PDB entry 8G8H | X-ray diffraction, 1.64 A resolution | chains A and P of the 3 polymer chains in the assembly

[Chain A]
Protein: DNA polymerase eta
From: Homo sapiens
Notes: EC 2.7.7.7
UniProtKB: Q9Y253 (POLH_HUMAN); residues 1-432 here = UniProt positions 1-432
Amino-acid sequence (432 residues; numbered 1 to 432; the number before each row is that of its first residue):
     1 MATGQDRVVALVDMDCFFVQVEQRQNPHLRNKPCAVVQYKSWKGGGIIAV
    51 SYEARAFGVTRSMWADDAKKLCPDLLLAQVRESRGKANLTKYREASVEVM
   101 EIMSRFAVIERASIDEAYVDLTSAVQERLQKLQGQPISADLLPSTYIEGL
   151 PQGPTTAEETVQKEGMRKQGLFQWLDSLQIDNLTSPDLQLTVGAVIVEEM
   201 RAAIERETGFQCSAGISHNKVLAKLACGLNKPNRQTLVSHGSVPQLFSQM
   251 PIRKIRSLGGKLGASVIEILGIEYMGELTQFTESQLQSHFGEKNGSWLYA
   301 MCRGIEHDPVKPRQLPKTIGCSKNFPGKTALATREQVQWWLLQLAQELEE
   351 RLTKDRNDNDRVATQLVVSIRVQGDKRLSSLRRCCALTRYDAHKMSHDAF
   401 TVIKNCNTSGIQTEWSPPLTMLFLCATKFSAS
Disordered / not traced: 1, 155-161
Metal / ion sites: Ca2+: Asp-13, Met-14, Asp-115 (together with Inosine-5'-triphosphate)
Small-molecule neighbours: Inosine-5'-triphosphate (CZU; [[(2R,3S,4R,5R)-3,4-bis(oxidanyl)-5-(6-oxidanylidene-1H-purin-9-yl)oxolan-2-yl]methoxy-oxidanyl-phosphoryl] phosphono hydrogen phosphate): Asp-13, Met-14, Asp-15, Cys-16, Phe-17, Phe-18, Ile-48, Ala-49, Tyr-52, Arg-55, Arg-61, Ile-114, Asp-115, Glu-116, Lys-231
Swiss-Prot annotation at these positions:
  - binding site (Mg(2+)): Asp-13, Met-14, Asp-115, Glu-116
  - binding site (Mn(2+)): Asp-13, Met-14, Asp-115, Glu-116
  - binding site (a 2'-deoxyribonucleoside 5'-triphosphate): Arg-61
  - natural variant: Val-37 (deletion: In XPV), Leu-75 (deletion: In XPV), Arg-93 (R93P: In XPV), Arg-111 (R111H: In XPV), Thr-122 (T122P: In XPV), Gly-153 (G153D: In a breast cancer sample), Thr-191 (T191P: In XPV), Gly-263 (G263V: In XPV), Val-266 (V266D: In XPV), Gly-295 (G295R: In XPV), Arg-361 (R361S: In XPV)
  - mutagenesis: Tyr-52 (Y52A/F: Reduces DNA polymerase activity; Y52E: Reduces DNA polymerase activity. Increases fidelity of replication and reduces translesion bypass), Arg-61 (R61A: Reduces enzymatic activity by two-thirds), Ser-62 (S62G: Increased DNA polymerase activity and translesion bypass compared to wild-type), Ala-68 (A68S/V: Severe reduction in thymine dimer translesion bypass), Asn-324 to Pro-326 (Reduces binding to chromatin and to monoubiquitinated PCNA. Abolishes binding to monoubiquitinated PCNA; when associated with 705-E--H-713 Del)

[Chain P]
Molecule: 8-nt DNA strand
Sequence (8 nucleotides; numbered 1 to 8; the number before each row is that of its first residue):
     1 AGTGTGAG

[Interface between chain A and chain P]
Pairs across the interface (22; chain A residue first):
  Ser-113(A) with DG8(P), hydrogen bond to the phosphate
  Asp-115(A) with DG8(P), phosphate contact
  Glu-116(A) with DG8(P), phosphate contact
  Lys-224(A) with DG8(P), salt bridge to the phosphate
  Ile-255(A) with DA7(P), phosphate contact
  Arg-256(A) with DA7(P), phosphate contact
  Ser-257(A) with DG6(P), phosphate contact; DA7(P), hydrogen bond to the phosphate
  Leu-258(A) with DA7(P), hydrogen bond to the phosphate
  Gly-259(A) with DA7(P), hydrogen bond to the phosphate
  Gly-260(A) with DG6(P), phosphate contact; DA7(P), phosphate contact
  Lys-261(A) with DT5(P), salt bridge to the phosphate; DG6(P), hydrogen bond to the phosphate
  Leu-262(A) with DG6(P), hydrogen bond to the phosphate
  Arg-377(A) with DG4(P), salt bridge to the phosphate
  Leu-378(A) with DT5(P), base contact
  Leu-381(A) with DT3(P), phosphate contact
  Arg-382(A) with DG2(P), phosphate contact; DT3(P), hydrogen bond to the phosphate
  Arg-383(A) with DG2(P), phosphate contact
  Cys-384(A) with DG2(P), hydrogen bond to the phosphate
Other interface residues (no listed pair), chain A (20 interface residues in all): Ser-379, Ser-380
Other interface residues (no listed pair), chain P (8 interface residues in all): DA1

[Summary]
20 residues of chain A and 8 residues of chain P are in contact; the contacts include 8 hydrogen bonds and 3
salt bridges. Polar contacts include Ser-113(A)/DG8(P), Ser-257(A)/DA7(P) and Leu-258(A)/DA7(P). Bound to
chain A: Inosine-5'-triphosphate.
Chain A is DNA polymerase eta (Homo sapiens) and chain P is an 8-nt DNA strand; the structure, Crystal
structure of human DNA polymerase eta incorporating ITP across dC, was determined by X-ray diffraction.
